7BQK - chains A and B; structure by X-ray diffraction, 1.99 A resolution.

== Chain A (and B) ==
Molecule: Methyltransf_2 domain-containing protein
Organism: Aspergillus bombycis
Notes: chain B of this document is another copy of the same molecule, construct and numbering; everything in this record applies to it too
UniProt: A0A1F8A906 (A0A1F8A906_9EURO); residues 1-460 here = UniProt positions 1-460
Amino-acid sequence (460 residues; each row starts with the number of its first residue):
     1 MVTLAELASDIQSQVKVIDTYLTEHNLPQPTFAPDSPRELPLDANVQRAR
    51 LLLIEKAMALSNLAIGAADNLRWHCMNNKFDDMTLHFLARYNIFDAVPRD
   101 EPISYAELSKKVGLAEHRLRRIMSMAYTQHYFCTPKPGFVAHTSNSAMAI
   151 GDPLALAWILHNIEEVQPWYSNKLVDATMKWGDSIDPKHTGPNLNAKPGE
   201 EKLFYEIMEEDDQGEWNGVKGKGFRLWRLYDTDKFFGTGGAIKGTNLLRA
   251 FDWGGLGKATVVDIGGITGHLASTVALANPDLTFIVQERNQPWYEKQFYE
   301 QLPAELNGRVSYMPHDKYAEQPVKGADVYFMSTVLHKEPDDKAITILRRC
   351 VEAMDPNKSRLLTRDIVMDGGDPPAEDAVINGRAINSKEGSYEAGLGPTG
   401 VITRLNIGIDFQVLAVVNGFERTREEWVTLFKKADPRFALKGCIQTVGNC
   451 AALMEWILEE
Disordered / not traced: 1 (chain B: 1, 378-385)
Ligand contacts: F56 (3-[(E,2S,4S)-2,4-dimethyloct-6-enoyl]-4-oxidanyl-1H-pyridin-2-one): Trp158, His161, Phe204, Tyr205, Leu229, Phe236, Ile242, Thr333, His336, Lys337, Ile366, Ile409, Gln412, Val413, Val416
Reported in the primary citation:
  - binding site for F56: His161, Thr232, Asp233, His336, Lys337, Ile366, Gln412
  - catalytic residues: Lys337
  - mutagenesis - H161A, D233A, D233N, H336A, K337A, Q412A: abolished catalytic activity
  - mutagenesis - D233E, K337R: decreased catalytic activity
  - specificity-determining residues: Thr232, Val413

== Chain A / chain B interface ==
Residue-residue contacts (246):
  Val2(A) - Pro30(B)
  Val2(A) - Thr31(B)
  Val2(A) - Phe32(B)  hydrophobic
  Thr3(A) - Gln29(B)
  Thr3(A) - Pro30(B)
  Ala5(A) - Val15(B)  hydrophobic
  Ala5(A) - Asp19(B)
  Ala8(A) - Gln12(B)
  Ile11(A) - Leu60(B)  hydrophobic
  Gln12(A) - Ala8(B)
  Gln12(A) - Gln12(B)
  Val15(A) - Leu4(B)
  Val15(A) - Ala5(B)  hydrophobic
  Val15(A) - Ala8(B)  hydrophobic
  Ile18(A) - Leu4(B)  hydrophobic
  Gln29(A) - Thr3(B)
  Pro30(A) - Val2(B)
  Pro30(A) - Thr3(B)
  Pro30(A) - Leu63(B)
  Thr31(A) - Val2(B)
  Thr31(A) - Leu63(B)
  Phe32(A) - Val2(B)  hydrophobic
  Phe32(A) - Ala59(B)
  Phe32(A) - Asn62(B)
  Phe32(A) - Leu63(B)  hydrophobic
  Arg38(A) - Gly66(B)
  Arg38(A) - Ala67(B)  hydrogen bond (backbone-backbone)
  Arg38(A) - Ala68(B)  hydrogen bond (backbone-backbone)
  Glu39(A) - Ala68(B)
  Arg50(A) - Ala64(B)  hydrogen bond (side chain-backbone)
  Arg50(A) - Ile65(B)  hydrogen bond (side chain-backbone)
  Arg50(A) - Asp69(B)  salt bridge
  Arg50(A) - Trp73(B)
  Leu53(A) - Leu60(B)  hydrophobic
  Leu53(A) - Ala64(B)  hydrophobic
  Ile54(A) - Ala64(B)  hydrophobic
  Ile54(A) - Ile65(B)  hydrophobic
  Ala57(A) - Ala57(B)
  Ala57(A) - Ser61(B)
  Met58(A) - Ser61(B)
  Ala59(A) - Phe32(B)
  Ala59(A) - His130(B)
  Leu60(A) - Ile11(B)  hydrophobic
  Leu60(A) - Leu53(B)  hydrophobic
  Ser61(A) - Ala57(B)
  Ser61(A) - Met58(B)
  Asn62(A) - Phe32(B)
  Asn62(A) - Gln129(B)  hydrogen bond (side chain-backbone)
  Asn62(A) - His130(B)
  Asn62(A) - Asn145(B)  hydrogen bond
  Leu63(A) - Pro30(B)
  Leu63(A) - Thr31(B)
  Leu63(A) - Phe32(B)  hydrophobic
  Ala64(A) - Arg50(B)  hydrogen bond (backbone-side chain)
  Ala64(A) - Leu53(B)  hydrophobic
  Ala64(A) - Ile54(B)  hydrophobic
  Ile65(A) - Arg50(B)  hydrogen bond (backbone-side chain)
  Ile65(A) - Ile54(B)  hydrophobic
  Gly66(A) - Arg38(B)
  Gly66(A) - Asn145(B)
  Ala67(A) - Arg38(B)  hydrogen bond (backbone-backbone)
  Ala67(A) - Ser144(B)
  Ala67(A) - Asn145(B)
  Ala67(A) - Met148(B)
  Ala68(A) - Arg38(B)  hydrogen bond (backbone-backbone)
  Ala68(A) - Glu39(B)
  Ala68(A) - Met148(B)
  Ala68(A) - Gly240(B)
  Asp69(A) - Arg50(B)  salt bridge
  Asp69(A) - Gly240(B)
  Asp69(A) - Ala241(B)  hydrogen bond (side chain-backbone)
  Asn70(A) - Tyr131(B)
  Asn70(A) - Asn145(B)  hydrogen bond
  Leu71(A) - Leu85(B)  hydrophobic
  Leu71(A) - Tyr131(B)  hydrogen bond (backbone-side chain)
  Leu71(A) - Ala155(B)  hydrophobic
  Leu71(A) - Trp158(B)
  Leu71(A) - Ile159(B)  hydrophobic
  Arg72(A) - Met148(B)
  Arg72(A) - Trp158(B)  hydrogen bond (backbone-side chain)
  Arg72(A) - Phe235(B)  hydrogen bond (side chain-backbone)
  Arg72(A) - Phe236(B)
  Arg72(A) - Thr238(B)  hydrogen bond
  Arg72(A) - Gly239(B)  hydrogen bond (side chain-backbone)
  Trp73(A) - Arg50(B)
  Trp73(A) - Ala241(B)
  Trp73(A) - Leu405(B)
  His74(A) - Asp81(B)
  His74(A) - Asp82(B)  salt bridge
  His74(A) - Leu85(B)
  Cys75(A) - Trp158(B)
  Cys75(A) - Asn162(B)
  Met76(A) - Trp158(B)  hydrophobic
  Met76(A) - Phe236(B)  hydrophobic
  Met76(A) - Leu405(B)  hydrophobic
  Met76(A) - Gly408(B)
  Met76(A) - Ile409(B)  hydrophobic
  Asn77(A) - Arg404(B)
  Asn77(A) - Leu405(B)
  Asn77(A) - Gly408(B)
  Asn78(A) - Asn78(B)  hydrogen bond
  Asn78(A) - Asp82(B)
  Lys79(A) - Asp82(B)
  Lys79(A) - Asn162(B)  hydrogen bond
  Lys79(A) - Val166(B)
  Lys79(A) - Gln412(B)  hydrogen bond
  Phe80(A) - Ser171(B)
  Phe80(A) - Gly408(B)
  Phe80(A) - Phe411(B)
  Phe80(A) - Gln412(B)
  Asp81(A) - His74(B)
  Asp81(A) - Arg404(B)  salt bridge
  Asp82(A) - His74(B)  salt bridge
  Asp82(A) - Lys79(B)
  Met83(A) - Ser171(B)
  Met83(A) - Leu174(B)  hydrophobic
  Met83(A) - Phe411(B)  hydrophobic
  Thr84(A) - Phe411(B)
  Leu85(A) - Leu71(B)  hydrophobic
  Leu85(A) - His74(B)
  Leu85(A) - Cys75(B)  hydrophobic
  His86(A) - Asn172(B)
  His86(A) - Val175(B)
  Phe87(A) - Leu174(B)
  Phe87(A) - Val175(B)  hydrophobic
  Phe87(A) - Thr178(B)
  Arg90(A) - Val175(B)
  Arg90(A) - Asp176(B)  salt bridge
  Arg90(A) - Met179(B)
  Tyr91(A) - Thr178(B)
  Tyr91(A) - Met179(B)
  Leu114(A) - Thr178(B)
  Ala115(A) - Asp183(B)
  His117(A) - Asp183(B)
  Arg118(A) - Thr178(B)  hydrogen bond
  Arg118(A) - Gly182(B)
  Arg118(A) - Asp183(B)  salt bridge
  Arg118(A) - Ser184(B)  hydrogen bond (side chain-backbone)
  Arg118(A) - Leu414(B)
  Arg118(A) - Asn418(B)  hydrogen bond
  Arg121(A) - Asp410(B)  salt bridge
  Arg121(A) - Phe411(B)
  Arg121(A) - Leu414(B)
  Arg121(A) - Gly419(B)  hydrogen bond (side chain-backbone)
  Arg121(A) - Phe420(B)
  Ile122(A) - Phe411(B)  hydrophobic
  Ser124(A) - Ile407(B)
  Met125(A) - Arg404(B)
  Met125(A) - Ile407(B)  hydrophobic
  Met125(A) - Phe411(B)  hydrophobic
  Tyr127(A) - Pro398(B)
  Tyr127(A) - Thr399(B)
  Thr128(A) - Pro398(B)
  Thr128(A) - Arg404(B)  hydrogen bond
  Gln129(A) - Asn62(B)  hydrogen bond (backbone-side chain)
  Gln129(A) - Arg404(B)
  His130(A) - Ala59(B)
  His130(A) - Asn62(B)
  His130(A) - Thr399(B)
  Tyr131(A) - Asn70(B)
  Tyr131(A) - Leu71(B)  hydrogen bond (side chain-backbone)
  Thr134(A) - Pro398(B)
  Ser144(A) - Ala67(B)
  Asn145(A) - Asn62(B)  hydrogen bond
  Asn145(A) - Ala67(B)
  Asn145(A) - Asn70(B)  hydrogen bond
  Met148(A) - Ala67(B)
  Met148(A) - Ala68(B)
  Met148(A) - Arg72(B)
  Ala155(A) - Leu71(B)  hydrophobic
  Trp158(A) - Leu71(B)
  Trp158(A) - Arg72(B)  hydrogen bond (side chain-backbone)
  Trp158(A) - Cys75(B)
  Trp158(A) - Met76(B)  hydrophobic
  Ile159(A) - Leu71(B)  hydrophobic
  Asn162(A) - Cys75(B)  hydrogen bond (side chain-backbone)
  Asn162(A) - Lys79(B)  hydrogen bond
  Ile163(A) - Asn172(B)  hydrogen bond (backbone-side chain)
  Val166(A) - Lys79(B)
  Gln167(A) - Gln167(B)  hydrogen bond
  Gln167(A) - Asn172(B)
  Pro168(A) - Asn172(B)
  Ser171(A) - Phe80(B)
  Ser171(A) - Met83(B)
  Asn172(A) - His86(B)
  Asn172(A) - Ile163(B)  hydrogen bond (side chain-backbone)
  Asn172(A) - Gln167(B)
  Asn172(A) - Pro168(B)
  Leu174(A) - Met83(B)  hydrophobic
  Leu174(A) - Phe87(B)
  Leu174(A) - Arg118(B)
  Val175(A) - His86(B)
  Val175(A) - Phe87(B)  hydrophobic
  Val175(A) - Arg90(B)
  Asp176(A) - Arg90(B)  salt bridge
  Thr178(A) - Phe87(B)
  Thr178(A) - Tyr91(B)
  Thr178(A) - Leu114(B)
  Thr178(A) - Arg118(B)  hydrogen bond
  Met179(A) - Arg90(B)
  Met179(A) - Tyr91(B)
  Asp183(A) - Ala115(B)
  Asp183(A) - His117(B)
  Asp183(A) - Arg118(B)  salt bridge
  Ser184(A) - Arg118(B)  hydrogen bond (backbone-side chain)
  Phe235(A) - Arg72(B)  hydrogen bond (backbone-side chain)
  Phe236(A) - Arg72(B)
  Phe236(A) - Met76(B)  hydrophobic
  Thr238(A) - Arg72(B)  hydrogen bond
  Gly239(A) - Arg72(B)  hydrogen bond (backbone-side chain)
  Gly240(A) - Ala68(B)
  Gly240(A) - Asp69(B)
  Ala241(A) - Asp69(B)  hydrogen bond (backbone-side chain)
  Ala241(A) - Trp73(B)
  Pro398(A) - Tyr127(B)
  Pro398(A) - Thr128(B)
  Thr399(A) - Tyr127(B)
  Thr399(A) - His130(B)
  Arg404(A) - Asn77(B)
  Arg404(A) - Asn78(B)
  Arg404(A) - Asp81(B)  salt bridge
  Arg404(A) - Met125(B)
  Arg404(A) - Thr128(B)  hydrogen bond
  Arg404(A) - Gln129(B)
  Leu405(A) - Trp73(B)
  Leu405(A) - Asn77(B)
  Ile407(A) - Ser124(B)
  Ile407(A) - Met125(B)  hydrophobic
  Gly408(A) - Met76(B)
  Gly408(A) - Asn77(B)
  Gly408(A) - Phe80(B)
  Ile409(A) - Met76(B)  hydrophobic
  Asp410(A) - Arg121(B)  salt bridge
  Phe411(A) - Phe80(B)
  Phe411(A) - Met83(B)  hydrophobic
  Phe411(A) - Thr84(B)
  Phe411(A) - Arg121(B)
  Phe411(A) - Ile122(B)  hydrophobic
  Phe411(A) - Met125(B)  hydrophobic
  Gln412(A) - Lys79(B)  hydrogen bond
  Gln412(A) - Phe80(B)
  Leu414(A) - Arg118(B)
  Leu414(A) - Arg121(B)
  Asn418(A) - Arg118(B)  hydrogen bond
  Gly419(A) - Arg121(B)  hydrogen bond (backbone-side chain)
  Phe420(A) - Arg121(B)
Other interface residues (no listed pair), chain A (110 interface residues in all): Leu4, Ser9, Asp19, Gly182, Val401, Ile402
Other interface residues (no listed pair), chain B (109 interface residues in all): Ile18, Leu40, Thr134, Val401

== In short ==
The interface between chain A and chain B involves 110 residues on one side and 109 on the other, with 45
hydrogen bonds and 12 salt bridges. Among the polar pairs are Arg50(A)-Asp69(B), His74(A)-Asp82(B) and
Asp81(A)-Arg404(B). The paper reports the catalytic residue Lys337(A); H161A, D233A and D233N of chain A,
among others, abolish catalytic activity; 8 substitutions were tested in all.
Both chains are Methyltransf_2 domain-containing protein (Aspergillus bombycis). Entry 7BQK (The structure of
PdxI in complex with its substrate analogue) was determined by X-ray diffraction (same publication as 7BQJ,
7BQO and 7BQP).
